PDB entry 3F89 | X-ray diffraction, 2.80 A resolution | chains A and B

Chain A (and B):
Protein: NF-kappa-B essential modulator
From: Mus musculus
Notes: fragment: CC2-LZ, CoZi domain; chain B of this document is another copy of the same molecule, construct and numbering; everything in this record applies to it too
UniProtKB: O88522 (NEMO_MOUSE); residue numbers follow UniProt; this construct covers 250-339
Amino-acid sequence (92 residues; row label = number of the first residue in the row):
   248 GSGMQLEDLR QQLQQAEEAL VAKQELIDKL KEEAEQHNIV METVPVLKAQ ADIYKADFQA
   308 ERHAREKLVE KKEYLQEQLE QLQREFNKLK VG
Unresolved in the structure: 248-253, 337-339 (chain B: 248-255, 338-339)
Construct notes: expression tag (248-249); engineered mutation N285 (Lys in O88522)
UniProt features mapped onto this chain:
  - region: L315 to L336 (Leucine-zipper)
  - cross-link (Glycyl lysine isopeptide (Lys-Gly)): K270 (interchain with G-Cter in SUMO), K276 (interchain with G-Cter in ubiquitin), K278 (interchain with G-Cter in ubiquitin), K295 (interchain with G-Cter in ubiquitin), K302 (interchain with G-Cter in SUMO), K314 (interchain with G-Cter in ubiquitin), K318 (interchain with G-Cter in ubiquitin), K319 (interchain with G-Cter in ubiquitin)
  - mutagenesis: K278 (K278R: Slight decrease in TRAF6-induced polyubiquitination), V293 (V293A: Abolishes linear polyubiquitin-binding, impairs 'Lys-63'-linked polyubiquitin-binding and impairs NF-kappa-B activation; when associated with A-301 and A-302), Y301 (Y301A: Abolishes linear polyubiquitin-binding, impairs 'Lys-63'-linked polyubiquitin-binding and impairs NF-kappa-B activation; when associated with A-293 and A-302), K302 (K302A: Abolishes linear polyubiquitin-binding, impairs 'Lys-63'-linked polyubiquitin-binding and impairs NF-kappa-B activation; when associated with A-293 and A-301), F305 (F305A: Abolishes linear polyubiquitin-binding, impairs 'Lys-63'-linked polyubiquitin-binding and impairs of NF-kappa-B activation), R309 (R309A: Abolishes linear polyubiquitin-binding, no effect on 'Lys-63'-linked polyubiquitin-binding and impairs NF-kappa-B activation; when associated with A-312 and A-313), R312 (R312A: Abolishes linear polyubiquitin-binding, no effect on 'Lys-63'-linked polyubiquitin-binding and impairs NF-kappa-B activation; when associated with A-309 and A-313), E313 (E313A: Impairs linear polyubiquitin-binding. Abolishes linear polyubiquitin-binding, no effect on 'Lys-63'-linked polyubiquitin-binding and impairs NF-kappa-B activation ...), K314 (K314R: Slight decrease in TRAF6-induced polyubiquitination. Important decrease in TRAF6-induced polyubiquitination; when associated with R-318 and R-319), V316 (V316P: Loss of interaction with TRAF6 and TRAF6-induced polyubiquitination), E317 (E317A: Abolishes linear polyubiquitin-binding; when associated with A-313 and A-320), K318 (K318R: Slight decrease in TRAF6-induced polyubiquitination. Decrease in TRAF6-induced polyubiquitination; when associated with R-319. Important decrease in TRAF6-induced polyubiquitination ...), 2 further mutagenesis entries in UniProt

Interface between chain A and chain B:
Contacting residue pairs (66; chain A residue first):
  R257(A) with R257(B)
  Q259(A) with L260(B)
  L260(A) with Q259(B); L260(B)
  A263(A) with L267(B)
  L267(A) with A263(B); L267(B); K270(B)
  K270(A) with L267(B); Q271(B), hydrogen bond; I274(B)
  Q271(A) with K270(B)
  L273(A) with I274(B), hydrophobic
  I274(A) with L273(B), hydrophobic; I274(B), hydrophobic
  L277(A) with L277(B), hydrophobic
  K278(A) with L273(B)
  H284(A) with H284(B), hydrogen bond (backbone-side chain)
  V287(A) with M288(B), hydrophobic
  M288(A) with V287(B), hydrophobic; M288(B), hydrophobic
  T290(A) with V291(B)
  V291(A) with M288(B), hydrophobic; V291(B), hydrophobic
  L294(A) with L294(B), hydrophobic; K295(B); A298(B)
  K295(A) with L294(B)
  A298(A) with A298(B), hydrophobic; Y301(B)
  Y301(A) with Y301(B); K302(B); F305(B)
  K302(A) with Y301(B), hydrogen bond
  D304(A) with F305(B)
  F305(A) with D304(B); F305(B); E308(B)
  E308(A) with F305(B); E308(B); R309(B); R312(B), salt bridge
  R309(A) with E308(B)
  A311(A) with R312(B)
  R312(A) with E308(B), salt bridge; A311(B); R312(B); L315(B)
  L315(A) with R312(B); L315(B), hydrophobic; V316(B), hydrophobic
  V316(A) with L315(B), hydrophobic
  K318(A) with Q323(B)
  K319(A) with K318(B); L322(B)
  L322(A) with K319(B); L322(B), hydrophobic; Q323(B)
  Q325(A) with L326(B)
  L326(A) with Q325(B); L326(B), hydrophobic
  L329(A) with L329(B), hydrophobic; Q330(B)
  Q330(A) with L329(B)
  F333(A) with E332(B); F333(B), hydrophobic
Interface residues without a listed pair, chain A (43 interface residues in all): L256, E264, A266, Q297, Q323, E332
Interface residues without a listed pair, chain B (41 interface residues in all): A266, K278, A281, Q297

Overview:
43 residues of chain A face 41 of chain B across their interface, with 3 hydrogen bonds and 2 salt bridges.
Polar contacts include E308(A)-R312(B), K270(A)-Q271(B) and H284(A)-H284(B). UniProt lists 14 mutagenesis
sites on chain A.
Both chains are NF-kappa-B essential modulator (Mus musculus). Entry 3F89 (NEMO CoZi domain) was determined by
X-ray diffraction.
